PDB entry 4MNV | X-ray diffraction, 1.80 A resolution | chains A and B of the 3 polymer chains in the assembly

# Chain A
Protein: Urokinase-type plasminogen activator chain B
Source organism: Homo sapiens
Notes: EC 3.4.21.73; fragment: catalytic domain
Reference sequence: P00749 (UROK_HUMAN); the construct lacks a stretch of the UniProt sequence and is renumbered around it, so the offset changes along the chain: 16-37 = UniProt 179-200; 38-60 = UniProt 205-227; 63-97 = UniProt 234-268; 98-110 = UniProt 271-283; 5 more segments
Amino-acid sequence (245 residues; numbered 16 to 242 plus 19 insertion-coded residues; 1 number in that range is skipped by the numbering (no residue carries it; nothing is unmodelled there); the number before each row is that of its first residue; a row labelled like 37A-37D holds insertion residues (37A, then the next letters in order)):
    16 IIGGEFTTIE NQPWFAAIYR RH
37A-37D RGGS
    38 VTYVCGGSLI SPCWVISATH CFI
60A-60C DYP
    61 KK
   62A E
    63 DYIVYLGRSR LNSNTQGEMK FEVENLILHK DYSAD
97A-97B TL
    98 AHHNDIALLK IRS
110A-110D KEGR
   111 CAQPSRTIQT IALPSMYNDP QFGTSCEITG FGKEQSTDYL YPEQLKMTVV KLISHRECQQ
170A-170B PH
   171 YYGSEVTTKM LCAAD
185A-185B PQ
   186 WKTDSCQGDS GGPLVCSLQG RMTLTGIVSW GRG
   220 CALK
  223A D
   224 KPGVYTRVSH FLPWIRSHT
Disulfides: Cys42-Cys58, Cys50-Cys111, Cys136-Cys201, Cys168-Cys182, Cys191-Cys220
Sequence notes: engineered mutation Ala122 (Cys299 in P00749), Gln145 (Asn322 in P00749)
UniProt features mapped onto this chain:
  - active site (Charge relay system): His57, Asp102, Ser195
  - modified residue: Ser146 (Phosphoserine)

# Chain B
Protein: acyl-enzyme intermediate of bicyclic peptide UK729
Notes: fragment: fragment 1
Amino-acid sequence (10 residues; numbered 1 to 10; the number before each row is that of its first residue):
     1 TCRQSMCTAR
Glycans and other covalent adducts: 1,3,5-tris(bromomethyl)benzene (ZBR) linked to Cys2, Cys7
Residues lining bound ligands: 1,3,5-tris(bromomethyl)benzene (ZBR): Arg3, Gln4, Met6

# Chain A / chain B interface
Contacting residue pairs (34):
  His57(A) with Ala9(B); Arg10(B)
  Ala96(A) with Arg3(B); Ser5(B)
  Asp97(A) with Ser5(B), hydrogen bond (backbone-side chain)
  Thr97A(A) with Gln4(B); Ser5(B), hydrogen bond (backbone-backbone)
  Leu97B(A) with Gln4(B); Ser5(B); Thr8(B), hydrogen bond (backbone-side chain)
  His99(A) with Ser5(B), hydrogen bond (side chain-backbone); Thr8(B), hydrogen bond; Ala9(B)
  Asp189(A) with Arg10(B), salt bridge
  Ser190(A) with Arg10(B), hydrogen bond
  Cys191(A) with Arg10(B)
  Gln192(A) with Cys7(B), hydrogen bond (side chain-backbone); Ala9(B), hydrogen bond (side chain-backbone); Arg10(B)
  Gly193(A) with Arg10(B), hydrogen bond (backbone-backbone)
  Asp194(A) with Arg10(B), hydrogen bond (backbone-backbone)
  Ser195(A) with Ala9(B); Arg10(B), covalent bond
  Val213(A) with Arg10(B)
  Ser214(A) with Ala9(B); Arg10(B), hydrogen bond (backbone-backbone)
  Trp215(A) with Thr8(B); Arg10(B)
  Gly216(A) with Thr8(B), hydrogen bond (backbone-backbone); Arg10(B)
  Arg217(A) with Gln4(B)
  Gly218(A) with Arg10(B), hydrogen bond (backbone-side chain)
  Cys220(A) with Arg10(B)
  Gly226(A) with Arg10(B)
Other interface residues (no listed pair), chain A (25 interface residues in all): Ala98, Ala221, Lys224, Pro225

# Summary
Chain A and chain B form an interface of 25 and 7 residues respectively, with 1 covalent bond, 13 hydrogen
bonds and 1 salt bridge. Polar pairs include Asp189(A)-Arg10(B), Asp97(A)-Ser5(B) and Leu97B(A)-Thr8(B).
Covalently linked 1,3,5-tris(bromomethyl)benzene: at Cys7(B).
Here chain A is Urokinase-type plasminogen activator chain B (Homo sapiens) and chain B is acyl-enzyme
intermediate of bicyclic peptide UK729. Entry 4MNV (Crystal structure of bicyclic peptide UK729 bound as an
acyl-enzyme intermediate to urokinase-type plasminogen activator (uPA)) was determined by X-ray diffraction
together with 4MNW, 4MNX and 4MNY from the same study.
